PDB entry 6KXV | X-ray diffraction, 3.63 A resolution | chains G and J of the 10 polymer chains in the assembly

# Chain G
Molecule: Histone H2A type 1-B/E
Organism: Homo sapiens
UniProtKB: P04908 (H2A1B_HUMAN); residues 0-129 here correspond to UniProt positions 1-130 (UniProt number = residue number + 1)
Amino-acid sequence (133 residues; each row starts with the number of its first residue; numbers below 1 keep their minus sign (Gly-3 is residue -3)):
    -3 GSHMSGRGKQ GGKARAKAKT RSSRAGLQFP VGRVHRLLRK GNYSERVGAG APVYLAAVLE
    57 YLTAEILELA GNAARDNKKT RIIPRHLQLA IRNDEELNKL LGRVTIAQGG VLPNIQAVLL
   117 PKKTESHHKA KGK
Disordered / not traced: -3 to 14, 119-129
Differences from the reference sequence: expression tag (-3 to -1)
UniProt features mapped onto this chain:
  - modified residue: Ser1 (N-acetylserine), Arg3 (Citrulline), Lys5 (N6-(2-hydroxyisobutyryl)lysine), Lys9 (N6-(2-hydroxyisobutyryl)lysine), Lys13 (N6-(beta-hydroxybutyryl)lysine), Lys36 (N6-(2-hydroxyisobutyryl)lysine), Lys74 (N6-(2-hydroxyisobutyryl)lysine), Lys75 (N6-(2-hydroxyisobutyryl)lysine), Lys95 (N6-(2-hydroxyisobutyryl)lysine), Gln104 (N5-methylglutamine), Lys118 (N6-(2-hydroxyisobutyryl)lysine), Lys119 (N6-crotonyllysine), Thr120 (Phosphothreonine), Lys125 (N6-crotonyllysine)
  - cross-link (Glycyl lysine isopeptide (Lys-Gly)): Lys13 (interchain with G-Cter in ubiquitin), Lys15 (interchain with G-Cter in ubiquitin), Lys119 (interchain with G-Cter in ubiquitin)

# Chain J
Molecule: 146-nt DNA strand
Organism: Homo sapiens
Sequence (146 nucleotides; numbered 147 to 292; the number before each row is that of its first residue):
   147 ATCAATATCC ACCTGCAGAT TCTACCAAAA GTGTATTTGG AAACTGCTCC ATCAAAAGGC
   207 ATGTTCAGCT GAATTCAGCT GAACATGCCT TTTGATGGAG CAGTTTCCAA ATACACTTTT
   267 GGTAGAATCT GCAGGTGGAT ATTGAT

# How chain G and chain J interact
Pairs across the interface (11):
  Lys15(G) - DT178(J)  phosphate contact
  Thr16(G) - DG177(J)  phosphate contact
  Arg17(G) - DG177(J)  salt bridge to the phosphate
  Arg20(G) - DT178(J)  salt bridge to the phosphate
  Gly28(G) - DA176(J)  phosphate contact
  Arg29(G) - DA176(J)  salt bridge to the phosphate
  Arg32(G) - DA175(J)  hydrogen bond to the phosphate
  Arg32(G) - DA176(J)  salt bridge to the phosphate
  Arg42(G) - DT184(J)  hydrogen bond to the sugar
  Arg42(G) - DG185(J)  sugar contact
  Arg77(G) - DT166(J)  hydrogen bond to the phosphate
Interface residues without a listed pair, chain G (10 interface residues in all): Lys74
Interface residues without a listed pair, chain J (9 interface residues in all): DC158, DT167

# Overview
Chain G and chain J form an interface of 10 and 9 residues respectively; the contacts include 3 hydrogen bonds
and 4 salt bridges. Polar contacts include Arg42(G)-DT184(J), Arg32(G)-DA175(J) and Arg77(G)-DT166(J).
Here chain G is Histone H2A type 1-B/E and chain J is a 146-nt DNA strand, both from Homo sapiens. Entry 6KXV
(Crystal structure of a nucleosome containing Leishmania histone H3) was determined by X-ray diffraction.
